Entry 7SL7 (electron microscopy, 3.10 A resolution); this record covers chains B and H of the 10 polymer chains in the assembly.

Chain B:
Protein: Insulin receptor
Source organism: Mus musculus
Notes: EC 2.7.10.1
UniProtKB: P15208 (INSR_MOUSE); residues -26 to 1345 here correspond to UniProt positions 1-1372 (UniProt number = residue number + 27)
Sequence (1372 residues; numbered -26 to 1345; the number before each row is that of its first residue; numbers below 1 keep their minus sign (Met-26 is residue -26)):
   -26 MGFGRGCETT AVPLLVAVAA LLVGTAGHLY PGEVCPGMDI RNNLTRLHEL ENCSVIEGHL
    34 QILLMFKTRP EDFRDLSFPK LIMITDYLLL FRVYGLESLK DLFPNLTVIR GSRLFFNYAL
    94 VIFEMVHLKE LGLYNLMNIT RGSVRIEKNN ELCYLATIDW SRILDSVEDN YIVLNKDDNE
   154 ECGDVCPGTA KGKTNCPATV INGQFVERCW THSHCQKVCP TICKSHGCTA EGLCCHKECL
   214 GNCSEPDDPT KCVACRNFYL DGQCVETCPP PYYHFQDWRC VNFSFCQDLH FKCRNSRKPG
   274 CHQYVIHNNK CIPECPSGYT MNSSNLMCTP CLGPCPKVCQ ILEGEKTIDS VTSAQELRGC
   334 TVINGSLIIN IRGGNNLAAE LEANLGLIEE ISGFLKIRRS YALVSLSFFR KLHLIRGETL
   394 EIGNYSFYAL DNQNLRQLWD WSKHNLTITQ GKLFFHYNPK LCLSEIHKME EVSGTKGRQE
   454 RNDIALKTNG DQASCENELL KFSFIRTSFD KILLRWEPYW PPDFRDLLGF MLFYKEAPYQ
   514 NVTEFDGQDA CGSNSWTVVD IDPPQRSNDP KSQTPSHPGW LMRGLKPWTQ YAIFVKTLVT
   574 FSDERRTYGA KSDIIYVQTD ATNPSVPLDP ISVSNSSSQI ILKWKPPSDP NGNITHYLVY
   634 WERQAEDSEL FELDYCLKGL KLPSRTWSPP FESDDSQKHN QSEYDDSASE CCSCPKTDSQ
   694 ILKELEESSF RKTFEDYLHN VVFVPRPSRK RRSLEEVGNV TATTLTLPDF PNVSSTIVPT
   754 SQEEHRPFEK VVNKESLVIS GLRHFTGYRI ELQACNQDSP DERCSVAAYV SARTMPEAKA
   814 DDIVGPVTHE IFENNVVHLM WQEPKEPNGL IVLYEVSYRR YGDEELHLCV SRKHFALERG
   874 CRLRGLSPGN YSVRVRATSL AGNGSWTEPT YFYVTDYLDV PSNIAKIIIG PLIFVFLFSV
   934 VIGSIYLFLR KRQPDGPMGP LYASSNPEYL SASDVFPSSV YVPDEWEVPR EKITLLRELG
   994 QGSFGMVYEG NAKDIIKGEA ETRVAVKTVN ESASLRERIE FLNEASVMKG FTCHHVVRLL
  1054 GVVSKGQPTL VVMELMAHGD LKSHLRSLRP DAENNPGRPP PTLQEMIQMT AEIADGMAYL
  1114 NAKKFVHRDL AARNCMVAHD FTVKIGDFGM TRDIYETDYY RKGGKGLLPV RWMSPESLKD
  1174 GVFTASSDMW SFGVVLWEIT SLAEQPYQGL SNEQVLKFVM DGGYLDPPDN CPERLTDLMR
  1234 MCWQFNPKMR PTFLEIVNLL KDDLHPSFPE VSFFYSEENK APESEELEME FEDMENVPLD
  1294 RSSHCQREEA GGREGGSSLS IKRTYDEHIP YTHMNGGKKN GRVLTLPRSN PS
Unresolved in the structure: -26 to 0, 163-167, 271-273, 519-527, 540-548, 659-686, 721-757, 911-1345
Curated features (UniProtKB/Swiss-Prot):
  - region: Glu708 to Phe716 (Insulin-binding), Asn959 to Tyr962 (Important for interaction with IRS1, SHC1 and STAT5B), Tyr1324 to Met1327 (PIK3R1 binding)
  - active site: Asp1122 (Proton donor/acceptor)
  - binding site (ATP): Ser996, Lys1020, Glu1067 to Asp1073, Arg1126, Asn1127, Asp1140
  - site: Phe39 (Insulin-binding)
  - modified residue: Ser373 (Phosphoserine), Tyr374 (Phosphotyrosine), Ser380 (Phosphoserine), Tyr962 (Phosphotyrosine), Cys1046 (S-nitrosocysteine), Tyr1148 (Phosphotyrosine), Tyr1152 (Phosphotyrosine), Tyr1153 (Phosphotyrosine), Tyr1318 (Phosphotyrosine), Tyr1324 (Phosphotyrosine)
  - glycosylation (N-linked (GlcNAc...) asparagine): Asn16, Asn25, Asn78, Asn111, Asn215, Asn255, Asn295, Asn337, Asn397, Asn418, Asn514, Asn608, Asn626, Asn673, Asn732, Asn745, Asn883, Asn896
  - cross-link: Lys1042 (Glycyl lysine isopeptide (Lys-Gly) (interchain with G-Cter in ubiquitin))
Cystine bridges: Cys8-Cys26, Cys126-Cys155, Cys159-Cys182, Cys169-Cys188, Cys192-Cys201, Cys196-Cys207, Cys208-Cys216, Cys212-Cys225, Cys228-Cys237, Cys241-Cys253, Cys259-Cys284, Cys266-Cys274, Cys288-Cys301, Cys312-Cys333, Cys435-Cys468, Cys649-Cys862, Cys788-Cys797

Chain H:
Protein: Insulin B chain
Source organism: Homo sapiens
UniProtKB: P01308 (INS_HUMAN); residues 1-30 here correspond to UniProt positions 25-54 (UniProt number = residue number + 24)
Sequence (30 residues; row label = number of the first residue in the row):
     1 FVNQHLCGSH LVEALYLVCG ERGFFYTPKT
Unresolved in the structure: 1, 29-30

Chain B / chain H interface:
Pairs across the interface - 14 pairs, chain B then chain H:
  Asp12(B) with Tyr26(H)
  Arg14(B) with Phe25(H), hydrogen bond (side chain-backbone); Tyr26(H)
  Asn15(B) with Gly23(H); Phe24(H), hydrogen bond (side chain-backbone)
  Leu37(B) with Phe24(H), hydrophobic
  Phe39(B) with Val12(H), hydrophobic; Tyr16(H); Phe24(H), hydrophobic
  Lys40(B) with Tyr16(H)
  Arg65(B) with Ser9(H); Val12(H); Glu13(H), salt bridge
  Glu97(B) with Ser9(H)
Other interface residues (no listed pair), chain B (11 interface residues in all): His32, Gln34, Phe64
Other interface residues (no listed pair), chain H (9 interface residues in all): Gly20

Overview:
Chain B and chain H form an interface of 11 and 9 residues respectively; the contacts include 2 hydrogen bonds
and 1 salt bridge. Polar contacts include Arg65(B)-Glu13(H), Arg14(B)-Phe25(H) and Asn15(B)-Phe24(H). From
UniProt: active-site residue Asp1122(B) and 12 ATP-binding residues on chain B.
Here chain B is Insulin receptor (Mus musculus) and chain H is Insulin B chain (Homo sapiens). Entry 7SL7
(Full-length insulin receptor bound with both site 1 binding deficient mutant insulin (A-V3E) and site 2 ...)
was determined by electron microscopy (same publication as 7SL1, 7SL2, 7SL3, 7SL4, 7SL6, 7STH and 3 further
entries).
